Entry 4FTH (X-ray diffraction, 3.00 A resolution); this record covers chains A and C of the 4 polymer chains in the assembly.

# Chain A
Molecule: Transcriptional regulator (NtrC family)
From: Aquifex aeolicus
Notes: fragment: C-terminal domain
UniProt: O66551 (O66551_AQUAE); residues 11-79 here correspond to UniProt positions 374-442 (UniProt number = residue number + 363)
Chain sequence (69 residues; numbered 11 to 79; the number before each row is that of its first residue):
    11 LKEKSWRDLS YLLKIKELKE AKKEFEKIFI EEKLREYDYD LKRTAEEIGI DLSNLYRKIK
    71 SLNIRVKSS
Not modelled in the structure: 79

# Chain C
Molecule: 22-nt DNA strand
Sequence (22 nucleotides; each row starts with the number of its first residue; numbering starts at 0):
     0 ACTTGCAAAT TTGCAAATGC AT
Not modelled in the structure: 0

# Chain A / chain C interface
Pairs across the interface (11; chain A residue first):
  Gly59(A) - DG12(C)  phosphate contact
  Ile60(A) - DG12(C)  phosphate contact
  Asp61(A) - DG12(C)  hydrogen bond to the phosphate
  Asp61(A) - DC13(C)  base contact
  Ser63(A) - DC13(C)  hydrogen bond to the base
  Ser63(A) - DA14(C)  base contact
  Asn64(A) - DT11(C)  phosphate contact
  Asn64(A) - DG12(C)  hydrogen bond to the base
  Arg67(A) - DT11(C)  base contact
  Arg67(A) - DG12(C)  hydrogen bond to the base
  Lys68(A) - DT11(C)  salt bridge to the phosphate

# Overview
7 residues of chain A and 4 residues of chain C are in contact, with 4 hydrogen bonds and 1 salt bridge. Polar
pairs include Ser63(A)-DC13(C), Asn64(A)-DG12(C) and Arg67(A)-DG12(C).
Here chain A is Transcriptional regulator (NtrC family) (Aquifex aeolicus) and chain C is a 22-nt DNA strand.
Entry 4FTH (Crystal Structure of NtrC4 DNA-binding domain bound to double-stranded DNA) was determined by
X-ray diffraction.
